Entry 8JVA (electron microscopy, 2.81 A resolution); this record covers chains B and F of the 4 polymer chains in the assembly.

== Chain B ==
Molecule: S2L20 heavy chain
From: Homo sapiens
Sequence (473 residues; each row starts with the number of its first residue; note: 2 numbers in that range are skipped by the numbering (no residue carries them; nothing is unmodelled there); numbers below 1 keep their minus sign (Met-20 is residue -20)):
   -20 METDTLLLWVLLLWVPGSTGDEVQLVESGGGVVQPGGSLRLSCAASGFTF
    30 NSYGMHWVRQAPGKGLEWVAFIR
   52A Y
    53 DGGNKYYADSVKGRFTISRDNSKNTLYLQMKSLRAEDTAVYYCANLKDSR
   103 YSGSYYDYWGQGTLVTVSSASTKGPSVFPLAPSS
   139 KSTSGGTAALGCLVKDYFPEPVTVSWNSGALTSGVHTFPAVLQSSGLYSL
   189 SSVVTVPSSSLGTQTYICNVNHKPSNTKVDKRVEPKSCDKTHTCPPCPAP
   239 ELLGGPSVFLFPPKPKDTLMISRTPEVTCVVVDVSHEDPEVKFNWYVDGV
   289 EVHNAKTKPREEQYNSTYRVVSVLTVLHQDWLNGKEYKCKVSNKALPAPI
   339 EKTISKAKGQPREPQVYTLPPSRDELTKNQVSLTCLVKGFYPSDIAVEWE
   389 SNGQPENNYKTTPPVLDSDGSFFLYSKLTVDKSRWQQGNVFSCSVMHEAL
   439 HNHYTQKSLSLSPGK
Not modelled in the structure: -20 to 0, 139-143, 200-453
Cystine bridges: Cys22-Cys95

== Chain F ==
Molecule: Spike protein S2'
From: Severe acute respiratory syndrome coronavirus 2
Notes: fragment: N-terminal
UniProt: P0DTC2 (SPIKE_SARS2); numbering as in UniProt; present here: 1-69, 72-141, 145-211, 215-303
Sequence (300 residues; numbered 1 to 303 plus 2 insertion-coded residues; 5 numbers in that range are skipped by the numbering (no residue carries them; nothing is unmodelled there); the number before each row is that of its first residue; a row labelled like 210A-210B holds insertion residues (210A, then the next letters in order)):
     1 MFVFLVLLPLVSSQCVNLTTRTQLPPAYTNSFTRGVYYPDKVFRSSVLHS
    51 TQDLFLPFFSNVTWFHVIS
    72 GTNGTKRFDNPVLPFNDGVYFASIEKSNIIRGWIFGTTLDSKTQSLLIVN
   122 NATNVVIKVCEFQFCNDPFL
   145 DHKNNKSWMESEFRVYSSANNCTFEYVSQPFLMDLEGKQGNFKNLREFVF
   195 KNIDGYFKIYSKHTPI
210A-210B IV
   211 REPEDLPQGFSALEPLVDLPIGINITRFQTLLALHRSYLTPGDSSSGWTA
   261 GAAAYYVGYLQPRTFLLKYNENGTITDAVDCALDPLSETKCTL
Not modelled in the structure: 1-22, 72-75, 102, 147-155, 177-185, 210A-210B, 249-258
Construct notes: variant Val67 (Ala in P0DTC2), Ile95 (Thr in P0DTC2), Asp145 (Tyr in P0DTC2), Ile210A (Leu212 in P0DTC2); insertion (212-214)
Cystine bridges: Cys131-Cys166, Cys291-Cys301
Covalently attached groups: N-acetylglucosamine (NAG) linked to Asn61, Asn122, Asn165, Asn234, Asn282
Curated features (UniProtKB/Swiss-Prot):
  - region: Asn280 to Cys301 (Putative superantigen)
  - glycosylation (N-linked (GlcNAc...) asparagine): Asn17 (complex), Asn61 (hybrid), Asn74 (complex), Asn122 (hybrid), Asn149 (complex), Asn165 (complex), Asn234 (high mannose), Asn282 (complex)

== Interface between chain B and chain F ==
Residue-residue contacts (22; chain B residue first):
  Gly26(B) - Pro26(F)
  Thr28(B) - Tyr28(F)
  Ser31(B) - Pro85(F)
  Ser31(B) - Asn87(F)
  Ser31(B) - Tyr269(F)
  Tyr32(B) - Pro85(F)  hydrophobic
  Tyr52A(B) - Asn87(F)
  Tyr52A(B) - Asp88(F)  hydrogen bond
  Tyr52A(B) - Leu270(F)  hydrogen bond (side chain-backbone)
  Asp53(B) - Pro272(F)
  Asp100(B) - Arg237(F)  hydrogen bond (backbone-side chain)
  Ser101(B) - Thr108(F)
  Ser101(B) - Thr236(F)  hydrogen bond (backbone-side chain)
  Ser101(B) - Arg237(F)  hydrogen bond
  Gly105(B) - Thr236(F)
  Gly105(B) - Arg237(F)
  Ser106(B) - Arg237(F)
  Tyr107(B) - Val83(F)  hydrophobic
  Tyr107(B) - Arg237(F)
  Tyr108(B) - Phe79(F)
  Tyr108(B) - Pro82(F)
  Tyr108(B) - Val83(F)
Also at the interface, not in a pair above, chain B (15 interface residues in all): Phe27, Lys99, Tyr103
Also at the interface, not in a pair above, chain F (16 interface residues in all): Thr63, Gln271

== Summary ==
15 residues of chain B and 16 residues of chain F are in contact; the contacts include 5 hydrogen bonds. Among
the polar pairs are Tyr52A(B)-Asp88(F), Tyr52A(B)-Leu270(F) and Asp100(B)-Arg237(F). Covalently linked
N-acetylglucosamine: at Asn61(F), Asn122(F), Asn165(F), Asn234(F) and Asn282(F).
Here chain B is S2L20 heavy chain (Homo sapiens) and chain F is Spike protein S2' (Severe acute respiratory
syndrome coronavirus 2). Entry 8JVA (Cryo-EM structure of the N-terminal domain of Omicron BA.1 in complex
with nanobody N235 and S2L20 ...) was determined by electron microscopy.
